PDB entry 2VNG | X-ray diffraction, 1.40 A resolution | chain A

[Chain A]
Protein: CPE0329
Organism: Clostridium perfringens
Notes: EC 3.2.1.-; fragment: carbohydrate-binding module family 51, residues 27-206
Reference sequence: Q8XNK4 (Q8XNK4_CLOPE); residues 32-211 here correspond to UniProt positions 27-206 (UniProt number = residue number - 5)
Chain sequence (180 residues; row label = number of the first residue in the row):
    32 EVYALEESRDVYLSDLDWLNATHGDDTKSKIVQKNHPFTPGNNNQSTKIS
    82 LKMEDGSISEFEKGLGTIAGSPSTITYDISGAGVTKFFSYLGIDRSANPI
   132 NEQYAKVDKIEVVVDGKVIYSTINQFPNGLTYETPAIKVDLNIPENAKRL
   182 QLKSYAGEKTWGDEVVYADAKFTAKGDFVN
Not modelled in the structure: 32-38, 210-211
Metal / ion sites: Ca2+: K137, A187, K190, D194

[Summary]
K137, A187, K190 and D194 coordinate Ca2+.
Chain A is CPE0329 (Clostridium perfringens); the structure, Family 51 carbohydrate binding module from a
family 98 glycoside hydrolase produced by Clostridium perfringens in ..., was determined by X-ray diffraction
together with 2VMG, 2VMH, 2VMI, 2VNO and 2VNR from the same study.
